PDB entry 8P71 | electron microscopy, 2.00 A resolution | chains H and I of the 3 polymer chains in the assembly

# Chain H
Molecule: CDK-activating kinase assembly factor MAT1
Organism: Homo sapiens
UniProt: P51948 (MAT1_HUMAN), isoform P51948-1; numbering as in UniProt (aligned over 220-309)
Amino-acid sequence (93 residues; numbered 217 to 309; the number before each row is that of its first residue):
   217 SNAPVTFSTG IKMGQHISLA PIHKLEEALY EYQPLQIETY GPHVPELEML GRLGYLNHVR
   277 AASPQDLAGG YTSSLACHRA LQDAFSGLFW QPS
Disordered / not traced: 217-243, 309
Construct notes: expression tag (217-219)

# Chain I
Molecule: Cyclin-H
Organism: Homo sapiens
UniProt: P51946 (CCNH_HUMAN); numbering as in UniProt (aligned over 1-323)
Amino-acid sequence (324 residues; numbered 0 to 323; the number before each row is that of its first residue; numbering starts at 0):
     0 XMYHNSSQKR HWTFSSEEQL ARLRADANRK FRCKAVANGK VLPNDPVFLE PHEEMTLCKY
    60 YEKRLLEFCS VFKPAMPRSV VGTACMYFKR FYLNNSVMEY HPRIIMLTCA FLACKVDEFN
   120 VSSPQFVGNL RESPLGQEKA LEQILEYELL LIQQLNFHLI VHNPYRPFEG FLIDLKTRYP
   180 ILENPEILRK TADDFLNRIA LTDAYLLYTP SQIALTAILS SASRAGITME SYLSESLMLK
   240 ENRTCLSQLL DIMKSMRNLV KKYEPPRSEE VAVLKQKLER CHSAELALNV ITKKRKGYED
   300 DDYVSKKSKH EEEEWTDDDL VESL
Disordered / not traced: 39-43, 285-323
Construct notes: acetylation (0)
Modified residues: ACE (acetyl group) at position 0
UniProt features mapped onto this chain:
  - modified residue: S5 (Phosphoserine), S132 (Phosphoserine), S304 (Phosphoserine), T315 (Phosphothreonine), S322 (Phosphoserine)
  - mutagenesis: S5 (S5A: No effect on the transcriptional activity of the reconstituted TFIIH complex), S304 (S304A: No effect on the transcriptional activity of the reconstituted TFIIH complex)

# How chain H and chain I interact
Pairs across the interface (54; chain H residue first):
  I253(H) with H3(I)
  E254(H) with H3(I)
  T255(H) with H3(I)
  Y256(H) with H3(I); K8(I)
  L269(H) with T176(I)
  G270(H) with T176(I)
  Y271(H) with I172(I), hydrophobic; D173(I); T176(I); R177(I)
  H274(H) with K175(I), hydrogen bond (side chain-backbone); T176(I), hydrogen bond
  V275(H) with I172(I), hydrophobic
  C293(H) with I172(I), hydrophobic
  R295(H) with ACE_0(I); R165(I)
  A296(H) with R165(I); G169(I); I172(I), hydrophobic
  L297(H) with G169(I); I172(I), hydrophobic
  Q298(H) with M1(I)
  D299(H) with M1(I); R165(I), salt bridge; P166(I)
  A300(H) with P166(I); G169(I); F170(I); S210(I)
  F301(H) with D173(I); R177(I)
  S302(H) with Y2(I); H3(I), hydrogen bond; S210(I), hydrogen bond (backbone-side chain)
  G303(H) with T208(I), hydrogen bond (backbone-side chain); S210(I); Q211(I), hydrogen bond (backbone-side chain)
  L304(H) with F170(I), hydrophobic; S210(I), hydrogen bond (backbone-side chain); Q211(I), hydrogen bond (backbone-side chain); L214(I), hydrophobic; L236(I), hydrophobic; L248(I)
  F305(H) with L238(I), hydrophobic; C244(I), hydrophobic
  W306(H) with K8(I); T208(I); Q211(I), hydrogen bond (backbone-side chain)
  Q307(H) with Q247(I); I251(I)
  P308(H) with T12(I); F13(I); L206(I)
Interface residues without a listed pair, chain H (25 interface residues in all): P258
Interface residues without a listed pair, chain I (30 interface residues in all): N4, S14, Y231

# Summary
The interface between chain H and chain I involves 25 residues on one side and 30 on the other, with 9
hydrogen bonds and 1 salt bridge. Polar contacts include D299(H)-R165(I), H274(H)-K175(I) and H274(H)-T176(I).
UniProt lists 2 mutagenesis sites on chain I.
Here chain H is CDK-activating kinase assembly factor MAT1 and chain I is Cyclin-H, both from Homo sapiens.
Entry 8P71 (Cryo-EM structure of CAK in complex with inhibitor ICEC0574) was determined by electron microscopy
(same publication as 8ORM, 8P6V, 8P6W, 8P6X, 8P6Y, 8P6Z and 11 further entries).
